4GZ1 - chains A and D; structure by X-ray diffraction, 1.50 A resolution.

[Chain A]
Protein: Tyrosyl-DNA phosphodiesterase 2
Organism: Mus musculus
Notes: EC 3.1.4.-
UniProtKB: Q9JJX7 (TYDP2_MOUSE); residue numbers follow UniProt; this construct covers 118-370
Sequence (256 residues; row label = number of the first residue in the row):
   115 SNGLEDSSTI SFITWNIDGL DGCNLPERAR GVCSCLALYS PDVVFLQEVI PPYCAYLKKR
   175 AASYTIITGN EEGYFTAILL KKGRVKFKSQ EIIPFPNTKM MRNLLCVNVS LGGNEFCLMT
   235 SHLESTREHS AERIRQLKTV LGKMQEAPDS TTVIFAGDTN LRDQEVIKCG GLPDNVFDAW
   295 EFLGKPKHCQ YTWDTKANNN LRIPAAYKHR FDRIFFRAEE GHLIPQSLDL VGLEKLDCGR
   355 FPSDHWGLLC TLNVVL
Disordered / not traced: 115, 333
Construct notes: expression tag (115-117)
Bound ions: Mg2+: Glu162 (shared with DC1(D) of chain D)
Curated features (UniProtKB/Swiss-Prot):
  - region (Interaction with 5' end of substrate DNA): Asn130 to Leu134, His236 to Arg241, Asn274 to Arg276, Leu315 to Tyr321
  - active site: Asp272 (Proton donor/acceptor)
  - binding site (Mg(2+)): Asp132, Glu162
  - site (Interaction with 5' end of substrate DNA): Tyr188, Trp307, Phe325, His359
  - mutagenesis: Asp358 (D358N: Loss of magnesium binding)
From the paper describing this entry:
  - binding site for the 9-nt DNA strand (chain D): His236, Ser239, Arg241, Asp272, Asn274, Arg276, Trp307, Leu315, Ile317, Tyr321, Phe325, His359
  - binding site for the 9-nt DNA strand: Pro318
  - mutagenesis - R241E, R276E, W307A, F325A: decreased catalytic activity on 4nt-5'-Y
  - mutagenesis - W307A, F325A: decreased catalytic activity on T5PNP
  - mutagenesis - W307A, F325A: decreased catalytic activity on PNPP
  - catalytic residues: Asp272
  - catalytic residues: His236, Ser239, His359 (proposed by the authors, not directly observed)
  - contacts within the chain: Asp277-Arg327 (salt bridge)
  - conformationally variable residues (side-chain flip): Arg276, Asp277

[Chain D]
Molecule: 9-nt DNA strand
Sequence (9 nucleotides; numbered 1 to 9; the number before each row is that of its first residue):
     1 CCGAATTCG
Bound ions: Mg2+: DC1 (shared with Glu162(A) of chain A)

[Chain A / chain D interface]
Pairs across the interface (18):
  Asn130(A) - DC1(D)  hydrogen bond to the phosphate
  Glu162(A) - DC1(D)  phosphate contact
  His236(A) - DC1(D)  salt bridge to the phosphate
  Ser239(A) - DC1(D)  hydrogen bond to the phosphate
  Thr240(A) - DC2(D)  phosphate contact
  Arg241(A) - DG3(D)  salt bridge to the phosphate
  Asp272(A) - DC1(D)  phosphate contact
  Asn274(A) - DC1(D)  hydrogen bond to the phosphate
  Arg276(A) - DC2(D)  salt bridge to the phosphate
  Trp307(A) - DC1(D)  sugar contact
  Trp307(A) - DC2(D)  sugar contact
  Leu315(A) - DC1(D)  sugar contact
  Ile317(A) - DC2(D)  base contact
  Tyr321(A) - DC2(D)  base contact
  Tyr321(A) - DG3(D)  sugar contact
  His323(A) - DC2(D)  phosphate contact
  Phe325(A) - DC2(D)  phosphate contact
  His359(A) - DC1(D)  salt bridge to the phosphate
Interface residues without a listed pair, chain A (17 interface residues in all): Asp358
Interface residues without a listed pair, chain D (4 interface residues in all): DA4

[Overview]
17 residues of chain A and 4 residues of chain D are in contact; the contacts include 3 hydrogen bonds and 4
salt bridges. Polar contacts include Asn130(A)-DC1(D), Ser239(A)-DC1(D) and Asn274(A)-DC1(D). The paper
reports catalytic residues Asp272(A), His236(A) and Ser239(A) among others; R241E, R276E and W307A of chain A,
among others, reduce catalytic activity on 4nt-5'-Y.
Chain A is Tyrosyl-DNA phosphodiesterase 2 (Mus musculus) and chain D is a 9-nt DNA strand; the structure, Mus
Musculus Tdp2 reaction product (5'-phosphorylated DNA)-Mg2+ complex at 1.5 Angstroms resolution, was
determined by X-ray diffraction, deposited together with 4GZ0 and 4GZ2.
